9EIL - chains H and J of the 11 polymer chains in the assembly; structure by electron microscopy, 3.20 A resolution.

Chain H:
Protein: Histone H2B
Organism: Xenopus laevis
UniProtKB: P02281 (H2B11_XENLA); residues 1-122 here correspond to UniProt positions 5-126 (UniProt number = residue number + 4)
Sequence (122 residues; each row starts with the number of its first residue):
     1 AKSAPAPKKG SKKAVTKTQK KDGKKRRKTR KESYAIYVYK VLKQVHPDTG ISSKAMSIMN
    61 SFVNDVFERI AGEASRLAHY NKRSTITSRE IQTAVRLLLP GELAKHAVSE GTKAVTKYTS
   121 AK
Unresolved in the structure: 1-28, 122
Construct notes: engineered mutation Thr29 (Ser33 in P02281)
UniProt features mapped onto this chain:
  - modified residue: Lys2 (N6-acetyllysine), Lys9 (N6-acetyllysine), Ser11 (Phosphoserine), Lys12 (N6-acetyllysine), Lys17 (N6-acetyllysine)
  - glycosylation: Ser109 (O-linked (GlcNAc) serine)
  - cross-link: Lys117 (Glycyl lysine isopeptide (Lys-Gly) (interchain with G-Cter in ubiquitin))

Chain J:
Molecule: 185-nt DNA strand
Sequence (185 nucleotides; each row starts with the number of its first residue; numbers below 1 keep their minus sign (DA-92 is residue -92)):
   -92 ATCCCTATAC GCGGCCGCCC TGGAGAATCC CGGTGCCGAG GCCGCTCAAT TGGTCGTAGA
   -32 CAGCTCTAGC ACCGCTTAAA CGCACGTACG CGCTGTCCCC CGCGTTTTAA CCGCCAAGGG
    28 GATTACTCCC TAGTCTCCAG GCACGTGTCA GATATATACA TCCTGTGCAT GTATTGAACA
    88 GCGAT
Unresolved in the structure: -92 to -73, 69-92

Chain H / chain J interface:
Contacting residue pairs (11):
  Thr29(H) with DT30(J), hydrogen bond to the phosphate
  Tyr39(H) with DG-53(J), hydrogen bond to the phosphate
  Gly50(H) with DG-53(J), phosphate contact
  Ile51(H) with DA-54(J), sugar contact; DG-53(J), phosphate contact
  Ser52(H) with DA-54(J), hydrogen bond to the phosphate
  Ser53(H) with DA-54(J), hydrogen bond to the phosphate
  Arg83(H) with DG-34(J), phosphate contact; DA-33(J), salt bridge to the phosphate
  Ser84(H) with DG-34(J), hydrogen bond to the phosphate
  Thr85(H) with DG-34(J), hydrogen bond to the phosphate
Also at the interface, not in a pair above, chain H (11 interface residues in all): Arg30, Lys82
Also at the interface, not in a pair above, chain J (7 interface residues in all): DC-46, DA-35

Overview:
11 residues of chain H and 7 residues of chain J are in contact; the contacts include 6 hydrogen bonds and 1
salt bridge. Polar pairs include Thr29(H)-DT30(J), Tyr39(H)-DG-53(J) and Ser52(H)-DA-54(J).
Chain H is Histone H2B (Xenopus laevis) and chain J is a 185-nt DNA strand; the structure, SIRT6 bound to an
H3K27Ac nucleosome, was determined by electron microscopy.
